Entry 8OXS (X-ray diffraction, 1.60 A resolution); this record covers chains D and E of the 6 polymer chains in the assembly.

== Chain D (and E) ==
Molecule: Cholera enterotoxin subunit B
From: Vibrio cholerae O1
Notes: chain E of this document is another copy of the same molecule, construct and numbering; everything in this record applies to it too
Reference sequence: P01556 (CHTB_VIBCH); residues 1-103 here correspond to UniProt positions 22-124 (UniProt number = residue number + 21)
Sequence (103 residues; row label = number of the first residue in the row):
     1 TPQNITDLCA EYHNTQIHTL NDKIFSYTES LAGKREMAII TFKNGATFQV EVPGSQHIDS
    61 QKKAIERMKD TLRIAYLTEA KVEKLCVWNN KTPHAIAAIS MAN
Disulfide bonds: Cys9-Cys86
Sequence notes: engineered mutation His18 (Tyr39 in P01556), Thr47 (Ile68 in P01556)
Residues lining bound ligands: beta-D-galactopyranose / alpha-D-galactopyranose: Asn14, Glu51, Gln56, His57, Gln61, Trp88, Asn90, Lys91

== How chain D and chain E interact ==
Pairs across the interface (56):
  Thr1(D) - Arg35(E)
  Thr1(D) - Met37(E)
  Thr1(D) - Gln49(E)
  Thr1(D) - Thr92(E)
  Pro2(D) - Arg35(E)
  Pro2(D) - Ile39(E)
  Gln3(D) - Ile39(E)
  Gln3(D) - Thr47(E)
  Gln3(D) - Thr92(E)
  Ile5(D) - Thr28(E)
  Leu8(D) - Ser30(E)
  Glu11(D) - Arg35(E)  salt bridge
  Tyr12(D) - Ala32(E)
  Tyr12(D) - Gly33(E)  hydrogen bond (side chain-backbone)
  Tyr12(D) - Arg35(E)
  Ile58(D) - Lys34(E)
  Ser60(D) - Glu36(E)  hydrogen bond
  Gln61(D) - Leu31(E)  hydrogen bond (side chain-backbone)
  Gln61(D) - Gly33(E)
  Gln61(D) - Glu36(E)
  Lys63(D) - Glu66(E)
  Ala64(D) - Leu31(E)  hydrophobic
  Ile65(D) - Leu31(E)  hydrophobic
  Arg67(D) - Glu29(E)
  Arg67(D) - Glu66(E)  salt bridge
  Arg67(D) - Lys69(E)
  Arg67(D) - Asp70(E)  salt bridge
  Arg67(D) - Arg73(E)
  Met68(D) - Glu29(E)
  Met68(D) - Leu31(E)  hydrophobic
  Asp70(D) - Arg73(E)
  Thr71(D) - Glu29(E)  hydrogen bond
  Thr71(D) - Arg73(E)  hydrogen bond
  Ile74(D) - Ile74(E)  hydrophobic
  Ile74(D) - Leu77(E)  hydrophobic
  Thr78(D) - Leu77(E)
  Ala80(D) - Leu77(E)  hydrophobic
  Trp88(D) - Leu31(E)  hydrophobic
  Ile96(D) - Leu31(E)
  Ala97(D) - Ser30(E)
  Ala97(D) - Leu31(E)  hydrogen bond (backbone-backbone)
  Ala97(D) - Ala32(E)
  Ala98(D) - Glu29(E)
  Ala98(D) - Ser30(E)
  Ile99(D) - Tyr27(E)
  Ile99(D) - Thr28(E)
  Ile99(D) - Glu29(E)  hydrogen bond (backbone-backbone)
  Ser100(D) - Tyr27(E)
  Ser100(D) - Thr28(E)
  Met101(D) - Ser26(E)
  Met101(D) - Tyr27(E)  hydrogen bond (backbone-backbone)
  Met101(D) - Tyr76(E)  hydrogen bond (backbone-side chain)
  Ala102(D) - Phe25(E)
  Ala102(D) - Ser26(E)
  Ala102(D) - Tyr76(E)  hydrogen bond (backbone-side chain)
  Asn103(D) - Tyr76(E)
Also at the interface, not in a pair above, chain D (30 interface residues in all): Asn4
Also at the interface, not in a pair above, chain E (27 interface residues in all): Pro53, Glu79, Pro93

== In short ==
30 residues of chain D and 27 residues of chain E are in contact, with 10 hydrogen bonds and 3 salt bridges.
Polar pairs include Glu11(D)-Arg35(E), Arg67(D)-Glu66(E) and Arg67(D)-Asp70(E). Bound to chain D:
beta-D-galactopyranose / alpha-D-galactopyranose.
Chain D and chain E are both Cholera enterotoxin subunit B (Vibrio cholerae O1); the structure, Cholera
holotoxin variant (chimera with E. coli heat-labile enterotoxin, 4 C-terminal substitutions), was determined
by X-ray diffraction.
